6B40 - chains A and F of the 10 polymer chains in the assembly; structure by electron microscopy, 4.30 A resolution (low resolution: residue-level contacts below are approximate; hydrogen-bond / salt-bridge calls are withheld).

[Chain A]
Protein: RAG1L
Organism: Branchiostoma belcheri
Reference sequence: A0A185KID9 (A0A185KID9_BRABE); residues 468-1106 here = UniProt positions 468-1106
Amino-acid sequence (658 residues; row label = number of the first residue in the row; X marks 19 residues of unknown identity (built as UNK)):
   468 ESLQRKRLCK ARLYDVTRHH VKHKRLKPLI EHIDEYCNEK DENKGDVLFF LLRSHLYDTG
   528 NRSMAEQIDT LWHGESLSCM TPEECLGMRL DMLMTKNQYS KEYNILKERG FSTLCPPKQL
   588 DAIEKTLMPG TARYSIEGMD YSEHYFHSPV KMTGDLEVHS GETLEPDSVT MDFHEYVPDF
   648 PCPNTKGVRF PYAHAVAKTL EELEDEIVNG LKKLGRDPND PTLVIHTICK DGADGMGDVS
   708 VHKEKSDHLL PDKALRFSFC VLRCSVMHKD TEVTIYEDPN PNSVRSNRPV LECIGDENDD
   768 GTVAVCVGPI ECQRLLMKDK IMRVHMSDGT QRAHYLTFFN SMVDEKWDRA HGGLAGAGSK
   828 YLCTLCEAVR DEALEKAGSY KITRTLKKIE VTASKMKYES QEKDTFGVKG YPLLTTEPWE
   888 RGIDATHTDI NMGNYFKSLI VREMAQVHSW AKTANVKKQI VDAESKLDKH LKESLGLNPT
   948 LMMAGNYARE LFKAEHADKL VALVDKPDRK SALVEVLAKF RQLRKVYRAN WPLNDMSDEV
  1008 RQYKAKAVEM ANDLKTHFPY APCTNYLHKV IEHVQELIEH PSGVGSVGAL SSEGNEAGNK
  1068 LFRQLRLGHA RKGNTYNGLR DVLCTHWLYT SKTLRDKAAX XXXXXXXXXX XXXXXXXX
Disordered / not traced: 468-544, 603-630
Metal / ion sites: Ca2+: Asp701, Gly702 (shared with 2 residues of chain B); Zn2+: Cys830, Cys833, His1035, His1040
From the paper describing this entry:
  - mutagenesis - V751E, V751E/A1064S: decreased catalytic activity
  - mutagenesis - A1064S: unchanged catalytic activity
  - mutagenesis - M949R: decreased growth
  - catalytic residues: Glu1063

[Chain F]
Molecule: 31TIR intact strand
Sequence (62 nucleotides; row label = number of the first residue in the row; numbers below 1 keep their minus sign (DC-1 is residue -1)):
    -1 CAAGATGGCG ACCAGACACT GCTGGGTATA GCGTAAGTAT CATAGTGCAG CGCGCTGCCA
    59 AG
Disordered / not traced: -1 to 32, 58-60
Metal / ion sites: Ca2+: DG45, DC46 (shared with 2 residues of chain E)

[How chain A and chain F interact]
Residue-residue contacts (14; chain A residue first):
  Lys574(A) - DG35(F)
  Lys585(A) - DA34(F)
  Ser707(A) - DG43(F)
  His709(A) - DA42(F)
  Lys710(A) - DT41(F)
  Lys710(A) - DA42(F)
  Lys712(A) - DA40(F)
  Lys712(A) - DT41(F)
  Leu1074(A) - DG43(F)
  Lys1079(A) - DA40(F)
  Lys1079(A) - DT41(F)
  Lys1079(A) - DA42(F)
  Gly1080(A) - DA40(F)
  Gly1080(A) - DT41(F)
Interface residues without a listed pair, chain A (10 interface residues in all): Val708

[Summary]
10 residues of chain A face 6 of chain F across their interface. Asp701(A) and Gly702(A) form the Ca2+ site.
Cys830(A), Cys833(A), His1035(A) and His1040(A) coordinate Zn2+. From the paper: the catalytic residue
Glu1063(A); V751E and V751E/A1064S of chain A reduce catalytic activity; 4 substitutions were tested in all.
Here chain A is RAG1L (Branchiostoma belcheri) and chain F is 31TIR intact strand. Entry 6B40 (BbRAGL-3'TIR
synaptic complex with nicked DNA refined with C2 symmetry) was determined by electron microscopy.
